PDB entry 1S5V | X-ray diffraction, 2.35 A resolution | chains A and B

== Chain A (and B) ==
Protein: Dihydrodipicolinate synthase
From: Escherichia coli
Notes: EC 4.2.1.52; chain B of this document is another copy of the same molecule, construct and numbering; everything in this record applies to it too
UniProt: P0A6L2 (DAPA_ECOLI); residue numbers follow UniProt; this construct covers 1-292
Chain sequence (292 residues; numbered 1 to 292; the number before each row is that of its first residue):
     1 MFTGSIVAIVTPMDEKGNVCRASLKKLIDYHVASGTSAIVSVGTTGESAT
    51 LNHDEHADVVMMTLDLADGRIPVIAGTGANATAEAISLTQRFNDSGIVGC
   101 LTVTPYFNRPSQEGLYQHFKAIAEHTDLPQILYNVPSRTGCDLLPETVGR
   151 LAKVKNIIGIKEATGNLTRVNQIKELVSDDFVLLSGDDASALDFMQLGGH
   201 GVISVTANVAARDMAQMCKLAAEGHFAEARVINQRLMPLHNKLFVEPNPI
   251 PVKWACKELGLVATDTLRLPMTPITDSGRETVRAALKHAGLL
Sequence notes: engineered mutation F107 (Tyr in P0A6L2)
Curated features (UniProtKB/Swiss-Prot):
  - active site: Y133 (Proton donor/acceptor), K161 (Schiff-base intermediate with substrate)
  - binding site (pyruvate): T45, I203
  - site: T44 (Part of a proton relay during catalysis), A49 (L-lysine inhibitor binding), N80 (L-lysine inhibitor binding), E84 (L-lysine inhibitor binding), Y106 (L-lysine inhibitor binding)
  - mutagenesis: T44 (T44S: 8% of wild-type activity. 4-fold decrease in affinity for pyruvate, but nearly no change in that for (S)-ASA; T44V: Reduced kcat by 99.9%), Y133 (Y133F: Reduced kcat by 99.7%. Reduced affinity for both substrates), R138 (R138A/H: Strongly increased KM for L-aspartate 4-semialdehyde. No effect on KM for pyruvate. Reduced activity by 99.7%), K161 (K161A: 0.1% of wild-type activity. 3-fold decrease in affinity for pyruvate, and 2-fold decrease in that for (S)-ASA; K161R: 0.35% of wild-type activity ...), L197 (L197Y/D: 1.4 to 2.5% of wild-type activity. Decrease in affinity for pyruvate, but nearly no change in that for (S)-ASA. Exists as a dimer in solution)

== Interface between chain A and chain B ==
No residue of chain A is in contact with chain B in this assembly.

== Overview ==
Chain A and chain B make no direct contact in this assembly. Curated annotation (UniProt) lists active-site
residues Y133(A) and K161(A), pyruvate-binding residues T45(A) and I203(A) and 5 mutagenesis sites on chain A.
Both chains are Dihydrodipicolinate synthase (Escherichia coli). Entry 1S5V (Crystal Structure Analysis of a
mutant of DIHYDRODIPICOLINATE SYNTHASE--residue Tyr107 to Phe107) was determined by X-ray diffraction (same
publication as 1S5T and 1S5W).
